Entry 7LUA (electron microscopy, 4.70 A resolution (low resolution: residue-level contacts below are approximate; hydrogen-bond / salt-bridge calls are withheld)); this record covers chains c and d of the 10 polymer chains in the assembly.

# Chain c
Name: CH848 SOSIP gp120
Organism: Human immunodeficiency virus 1
UniProt: A0A1W6IPB2 (A0A1W6IPB2_9HIV1); the construct lacks a stretch of the UniProt sequence and is renumbered around it, so the offset changes along the chain: 34-132 = UniProt 30-128; 136-143 = UniProt 129-136; 153-185 = UniProt 139-171; 186-309 = UniProt 174-297; 6 more segments
Amino-acid sequence (466 residues; numbered 31 to 506 plus 6 insertion-coded residues; 16 numbers in that range are skipped by the numbering (no residue carries them; nothing is unmodelled there); the number before each row is that of its first residue; a row labelled like 185A-185B holds insertion residues (185A, then the next letters in order)):
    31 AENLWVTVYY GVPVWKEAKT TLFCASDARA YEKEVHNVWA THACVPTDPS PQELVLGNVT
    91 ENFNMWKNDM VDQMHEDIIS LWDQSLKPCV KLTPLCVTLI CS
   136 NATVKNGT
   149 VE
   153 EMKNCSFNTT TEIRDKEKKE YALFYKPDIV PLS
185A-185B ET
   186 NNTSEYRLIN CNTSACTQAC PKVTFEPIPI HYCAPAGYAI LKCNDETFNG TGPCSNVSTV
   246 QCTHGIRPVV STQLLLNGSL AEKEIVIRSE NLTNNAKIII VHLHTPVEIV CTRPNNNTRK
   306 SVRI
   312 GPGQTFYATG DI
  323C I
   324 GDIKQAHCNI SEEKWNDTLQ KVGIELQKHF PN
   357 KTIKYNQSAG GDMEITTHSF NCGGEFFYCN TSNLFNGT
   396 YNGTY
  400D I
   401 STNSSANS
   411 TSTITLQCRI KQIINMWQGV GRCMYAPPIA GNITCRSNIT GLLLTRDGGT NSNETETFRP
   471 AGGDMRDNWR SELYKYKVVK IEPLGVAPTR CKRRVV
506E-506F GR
Sequence notes: expression tag (31-33); conflict Cys201 (Val189 in A0A1W6IPB2), Cys433 (Ala417 in A0A1W6IPB2), Lys490 (Glu474 in A0A1W6IPB2), Glu492 (Gln476 in A0A1W6IPB2), Val496 (Ile480 in A0A1W6IPB2), Arg500 (Gly484 in A0A1W6IPB2), Cys501 (Ala485 in A0A1W6IPB2), Gly506E (Glu491 in A0A1W6IPB2)
Disulfide bonds: Cys54-Cys74, Cys119-Cys205, Cys126-Cys196, Cys131-Cys157, Cys201-Cys433, Cys218-Cys247, Cys228-Cys239, Cys296-Cys331, Cys378-Cys445, Cys385-Cys418
Covalent attachments: N-acetylglucosamine (NAG) linked to Asn88, Asn136, Asn156, Asn160, Asn197, Asn234, Asn241, Asn262, Asn276, Asn301, Asn332, Asn339, Asn362, Ser388, Asn392, Asn442, Asn448

# Chain d
Name: Env polyprotein
Organism: Simian-Human immunodeficiency virus
UniProt: A0A6H1VEB8 (A0A6H1VEB8_9PLVG); residues 507-652 here correspond to UniProt positions 516-661 (UniProt number = residue number + 9)
Amino-acid sequence (146 residues; row label = number of the first residue in the row):
   507 FLGFLGAAGS TMGAASMTLT VQARNLLSGI VQQQSNLLRA PEAQQHLLKL TVWGIKQLQA
   567 RVLAVERYLR DQQLLGIWGC SGKLICCTNV PWNSSWSNRN LSEIWDNMTW LQWDKEISNY
   627 TQIIYGLLEE SQNQQEKNEQ DLLALD
Unresolved in the structure: 536-555
Sequence notes: conflict Pro547 (Ile556 in A0A6H1VEB8), Cys593 (Thr602 in A0A6H1VEB8)
Disulfide bonds: Cys586-Cys592
Covalent attachments: N-acetylglucosamine (NAG) linked to Asn599, Asn625

# Chain c / chain d interface
Contacting residue pairs - 91 pairs, chain c then chain d:
  Leu34(c) with Pro597(d); Trp598(d)
  Trp35(c) with Asn595(d); Val596(d); Pro597(d); Trp598(d)
  Val36(c) with Thr594(d); Val596(d); Trp598(d); Trp602(d); Ile630(d)
  Thr37(c) with Cys592(d)
  Val38(c) with Leu581(d); Trp584(d); Leu590(d); Ile591(d); Cys592(d)
  Tyr39(c) with Leu590(d); Ile591(d); Trp611(d); Trp616(d)
  Tyr40(c) with Leu532(d); Tyr574(d); Asp577(d); Leu581(d); Leu590(d)
  Gly41(c) with Leu525(d); Gln528(d)
  Val42(c) with Gln528(d); Trp616(d)
  Pro43(c) with Leu511(d); Gln528(d); Trp616(d)
  Val44(c) with Leu511(d); Leu617(d); Asp620(d)
  Trp45(c) with Leu511(d)
  Lys46(c) with Asp620(d)
  Phe53(c) with Gln563(d)
  Cys54(c) with Trp559(d)
  His66(c) with Leu556(d)
  Ala73(c) with Trp559(d); Gln563(d)
  Cys74(c) with Trp559(d)
  Leu84(c) with Gly512(d)
  Gly87(c) with Gly515(d)
  Asn88(c) with Gly515(d)
  Leu111(c) with Trp559(d)
  Gln114(c) with Leu556(d); Thr557(d)
  Ala221(c) with Asn531(d); Leu532(d); Leu533(d); Ser534(d); Ala570(d)
  Gly222(c) with Arg573(d)
  Tyr223(c) with Arg573(d)
  Thr244(c) with Phe510(d)
  Lys490(c) with Arg573(d)
  Ile491(c) with Phe510(d); Leu511(d); Arg573(d)
  Pro493(c) with Leu532(d); Asp577(d)
  Leu494(c) with Leu580(d); Trp584(d); Tyr631(d)
  Val496(c) with Trp619(d); Ile623(d)
  Ala497(c) with Trp598(d); Trp611(d)
  Pro498(c) with Trp598(d); Leu607(d); Ile610(d); Trp611(d); Trp619(d)
  Thr499(c) with Trp611(d)
  Cys501(c) with Cys593(d), disulfide
  Arg503(c) with Cys593(d); Thr594(d); Asn595(d)
  Arg504(c) with Trp584(d); Gly585(d); Cys586(d); Cys592(d); Cys593(d); Thr594(d); Asn595(d); Asn639(d); Glu642(d)
  Val505(c) with Asn595(d)
Interface residues without a listed pair, chain c (46 interface residues in all): Asn33, Leu86, Ser110, Pro220, Ala224, Gly495, Arg500
Interface residues without a listed pair, chain d (53 interface residues in all): Leu508, Ala514, Ala521, Ala529, Val558, Ala566, Leu569, Leu634
Inter-chain disulfides: Cys501(c)-Cys593(d)

# In short
46 residues of chain c face 53 of chain d across their interface; the contacts include 1 disulfide bond.
Covalently linked N-acetylglucosamine: at Asn88(c), Asn136(c), Asn156(c), Asn160(c), Asn197(c) and Asn234(c)
and 11 more. Covalently linked N-acetylglucosamine: at Asn599(d) and Asn625(d).
Chain c is CH848 SOSIP gp120 (Human immunodeficiency virus 1) and chain d is Env polyprotein (Simian-Human
immunodeficiency virus); the structure, Cryo-EM structure of DH898.1 Fab-dimer bound near the CD4 binding site
of HIV-1 Env CH848 SOSIP ..., was determined by electron microscopy together with 6VTU, 6XRJ, 7L02, 7L06,
7L09, 7L6M, 7L6O and 7LU9 from the same study.
